Entry 5WL2 (X-ray diffraction, 2.00 A resolution); this record covers chains H and L.

# Chain H
Name: Heavy chain of VH1-69 germline antibody with CDR H3 sequence of CR9114
Source organism: Homo sapiens
Notes: antibody fragment or engineered binder
Chain sequence (230 residues; row label = number of the first residue in the row):
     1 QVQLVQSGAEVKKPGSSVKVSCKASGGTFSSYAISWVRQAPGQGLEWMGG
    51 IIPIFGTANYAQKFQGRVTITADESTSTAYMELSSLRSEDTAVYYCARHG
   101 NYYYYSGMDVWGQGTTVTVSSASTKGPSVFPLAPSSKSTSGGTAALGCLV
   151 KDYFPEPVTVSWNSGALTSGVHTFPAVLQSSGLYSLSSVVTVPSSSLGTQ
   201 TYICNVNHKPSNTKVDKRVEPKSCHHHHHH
Unresolved in the structure: 28-29, 222-230
Disulfides: Cys22-Cys96, Cys148-Cys204

# Chain L
Name: Germline-reverted light chain of CR9114
Source organism: Homo sapiens
Chain sequence (216 residues; numbered -1 to 214; the number before each row is that of its first residue; numbers below 1 keep their minus sign (Gln-1 is residue -1)):
    -1 QSVLTQPPSVSEAPRQRVTISCSGSSSNIGNNAVNWYQQLPGKAPKLLIY
    49 YDDLLPSGVSDRFSGSKSGTSASLAISGLQSEDEADYYCAAWDDSLNGAV
    99 FGGGTQLTVLGQPKAAPSVTLFPPSSEELQANKATLVCLISDFYPGAVTV
   149 AWKADSSPVKAGVETTTPSKQSNNKYAASSYLSLTPEQWKSHRSYSCQVT
   199 HEGSTVEKTVAPTECS
Unresolved in the structure: -1 to 0, 212-214
Disulfides: Cys20-Cys87, Cys136-Cys195

# How chain H and chain L interact
Residue-residue contacts - 68 pairs, chain H then chain L:
  Gln39(H) - Gln37(L)  hydrogen bond
  Gln39(H) - Tyr86(L)  hydrogen bond
  Gln43(H) - Tyr86(L)  hydrogen bond (backbone-side chain)
  Gly44(H) - Tyr86(L)
  Leu45(H) - Pro43(L)  hydrophobic
  Leu45(H) - Tyr86(L)
  Leu45(H) - Phe99(L)
  Trp47(H) - Gly96(L)
  Trp47(H) - Ala97(L)
  Trp47(H) - Phe99(L)
  Asn59(H) - Asn95(L)
  Tyr95(H) - Gln37(L)
  Tyr95(H) - Lys41(L)
  Tyr95(H) - Ala42(L)  hydrophobic
  Tyr95(H) - Pro43(L)
  Asn101(H) - Tyr49(L)  hydrogen bond
  Tyr104(H) - Trp90(L)  hydrophobic
  Tyr105(H) - Asn33(L)  hydrogen bond (backbone-side chain)
  Tyr105(H) - Trp90(L)  hydrophobic
  Ser106(H) - Asn33(L)
  Ser106(H) - Tyr49(L)
  Gly107(H) - Asn33(L)
  Gly107(H) - Tyr35(L)
  Gly107(H) - Leu45(L)
  Met108(H) - Tyr35(L)  hydrogen bond (backbone-side chain)
  Met108(H) - Leu45(L)
  Asp109(H) - Leu45(L)
  Trp111(H) - Tyr35(L)  hydrophobic
  Trp111(H) - Pro43(L)
  Gly112(H) - Ala42(L)
  Phe130(H) - Ser123(L)
  Phe130(H) - Glu125(L)
  Phe130(H) - Glu126(L)
  Pro131(H) - Ser123(L)
  Pro131(H) - Glu125(L)
  Leu132(H) - Phe120(L)  hydrophobic
  Ala133(H) - Phe120(L)
  Lys137(H) - Pro121(L)
  Lys137(H) - Val208(L)
  Lys137(H) - Ala209(L)
  Ala145(H) - Phe120(L)
  Leu149(H) - Thr133(L)
  Leu149(H) - Tyr179(L)  hydrophobic
  Lys151(H) - Glu126(L)
  Lys151(H) - Lys131(L)
  Lys151(H) - Thr133(L)
  His172(H) - Ser139(L)
  His172(H) - Gln169(L)  hydrogen bond
  His172(H) - Ala175(L)
  Phe174(H) - Leu137(L)  hydrophobic
  Phe174(H) - Ile138(L)
  Phe174(H) - Ala175(L)  hydrophobic
  Phe174(H) - Ala176(L)
  Phe174(H) - Ser177(L)
  Pro175(H) - Thr164(L)
  Pro175(H) - Ser167(L)
  Pro175(H) - Ser177(L)
  Ala176(H) - Thr164(L)
  Val177(H) - Glu162(L)
  Val177(H) - Thr164(L)
  Val177(H) - Tyr179(L)  hydrophobic
  Gln179(H) - Glu162(L)
  Leu186(H) - Tyr179(L)
  Ser187(H) - Val135(L)
  Ser187(H) - Tyr179(L)  hydrogen bond
  Val189(H) - Phe120(L)  hydrophobic
  Val189(H) - Leu137(L)  hydrophobic
  Lys217(H) - Glu125(L)  salt bridge
Interface residues without a listed pair, chain H (43 interface residues in all): Val37, Glu46, Val129, Ser138, Leu146, Gly147, Asp152, Ser180, Ser185
Interface residues without a listed pair, chain L (40 interface residues in all): Asn30, Tyr48, Gly101, Thr118, Thr163

# In short
Chain H and chain L form an interface of 43 and 40 residues respectively, with 8 hydrogen bonds and 1 salt
bridge. Among the polar pairs are Lys217(H)-Glu125(L), Gln39(H)-Gln37(L) and Gln39(H)-Tyr86(L).
Chain H is Heavy chain of VH1-69 germline antibody with CDR H3 sequence of CR9114 and chain L is
Germline-reverted light chain of CR9114, both from Homo sapiens; the structure, VH1-69 germline antibody with
CDR H3 sequence of CR9114, was determined by X-ray diffraction.
